PDB entry 3MOP | X-ray diffraction, 3.40 A resolution | chains G and J of the 14 polymer chains in the assembly

[Chain G (and J)]
Name: Interleukin-1 receptor-associated kinase 4
From: Homo sapiens
Notes: EC 2.7.11.1; fragment: death domain residues 4-106; chain J of this document is another copy of the same molecule, construct and numbering; everything in this record applies to it too
Reference sequence: Q9NWZ3 (IRAK4_HUMAN); residues 4-106 here = UniProt positions 4-106
Chain sequence (113 residues; numbered 2 to 114; the number before each row is that of its first residue):
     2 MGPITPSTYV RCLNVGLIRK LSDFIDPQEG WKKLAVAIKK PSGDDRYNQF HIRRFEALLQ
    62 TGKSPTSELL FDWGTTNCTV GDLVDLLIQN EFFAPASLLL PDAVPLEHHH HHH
Unresolved in the structure: 109-114
Differences from the reference sequence: expression tag (2-3, 107-114)
Curated features (UniProtKB/Swiss-Prot):
  - modified residue: K34 (N6-acetyllysine)
  - natural variant: I5 (I5V: No effect on inhibition of NF-kappa-B activation), R12 (R12C: In IMD67), R20 (R20W: Increases inhibition of NF-kappa-B complex activation), I26 (I26T: No effect on inhibition of NF-kappa-B activation), I39 (I39V: No effect on inhibition of NF-kappa-B activation), S98 (S98R: No effect on inhibition of NF-kappa-B activation)
Reported in the primary citation:
  - self-association interface (contacts with another copy of this molecule): F25
  - mutagenesis - F25D: decreased binding to Myeloid differentiation primary response protein MyD88

[Chain G / chain J interface]
Contacting residue pairs (17):
  E30(G) with R20(J)
  K34(G) with R20(J)
  V37(G) with V16(J); G17(J)
  D46(G) with N15(J)
  N49(G) with V16(J)
  Q50(G) with V11(J); R12(J); C13(J); L14(J), hydrogen bond (side chain-backbone); V16(J); F72(J)
  F51(G) with F72(J), hydrophobic
  I53(G) with V16(J), hydrophobic
  R54(G) with V16(J); F72(J)
  E57(G) with K64(J)
Also at the interface, not in a pair above, chain G (13 interface residues in all): Q29, K33, D45
Also at the interface, not in a pair above, chain J (12 interface residues in all): M2, S68

[Overview]
13 residues of chain G and 12 residues of chain J are in contact, with 1 hydrogen bond. Its one
hydrogen-bonded contact is Q50(G)-L14(J). The paper reports that F25D of chain G reduces binding to Myeloid
differentiation primary response protein MyD88; a self-association interface involving F25(G).
Chain G and chain J are both Interleukin-1 receptor-associated kinase 4 (Homo sapiens); the structure, The
ternary Death Domain complex of MyD88, IRAK4, and IRAK2, was determined by X-ray diffraction.
